8E9G - chains D and I of the 15 polymer chains in the assembly; structure by electron microscopy, 2.60 A resolution.

== Chain D ==
Protein: NADH-quinone oxidoreductase subunit D
From: Mycolicibacterium smegmatis MC2 155
Notes: EC 7.1.1.-
UniProtKB: A0QU33 (NUOD_MYCS2); residues 1-442 here = UniProt positions 1-442
Amino-acid sequence (442 residues; row label = number of the first residue in the row):
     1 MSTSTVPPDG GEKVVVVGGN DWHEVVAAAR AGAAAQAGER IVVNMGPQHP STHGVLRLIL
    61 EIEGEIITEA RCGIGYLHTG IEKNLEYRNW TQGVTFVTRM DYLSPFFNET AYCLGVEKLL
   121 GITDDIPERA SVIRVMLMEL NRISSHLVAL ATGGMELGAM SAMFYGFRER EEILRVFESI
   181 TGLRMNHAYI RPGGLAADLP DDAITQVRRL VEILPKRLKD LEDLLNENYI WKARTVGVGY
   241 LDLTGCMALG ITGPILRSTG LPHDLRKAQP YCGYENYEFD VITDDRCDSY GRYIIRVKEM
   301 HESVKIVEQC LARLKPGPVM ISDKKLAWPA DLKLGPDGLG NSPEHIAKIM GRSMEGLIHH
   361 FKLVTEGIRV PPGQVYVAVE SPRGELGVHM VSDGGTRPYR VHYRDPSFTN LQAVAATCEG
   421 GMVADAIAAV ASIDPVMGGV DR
Not modelled in the structure: 1-36
Residues lining bound ligands: menaquinone-9 (MQ9): Pro50, His53, Tyr102, Leu103, Val148, Thr152, Met155, Met160, Phe164
Reported in the primary citation:
  - binding site for menaquinone-9: His53, Tyr102

== Chain I ==
Protein: NADH-quinone oxidoreductase subunit I
From: Mycolicibacterium smegmatis MC2 155
Notes: EC 7.1.1.-
UniProtKB: A0QU28 (NUOI_MYCS2); residue numbers follow UniProt; this construct covers 1-180
Amino-acid sequence (180 residues; row label = number of the first residue in the row):
     1 MPKFLDALAG FAVTLGSMFK KPITEGYPEK PGPVAPRYHG RHQLNRYPDG LEKCIGCELC
    61 AWACPADAIY VEGADNTADE RYSPGERYGR VYQINYLRCI GCGLCIEACP TRALTMTTEY
   121 EMADDNRADL IWGKDKLLAP LQEGMQAPPH DMAPGKTDDD YYLGNVTPIT PVPSGTEDAR
Not modelled in the structure: 1-3, 169-180
Swiss-Prot annotation at these positions:
  - binding site ([4Fe-4S] cluster): Cys54, Cys57, Cys60, Cys64, Cys99, Cys102, Cys105, Cys109
Ion coordination: 4Fe-4S cluster Fe site 1: His42, Cys64, Cys99, Cys102, Cys105; 4Fe-4S cluster Fe site 2: Cys54, Cys57, Cys60, Cys109
Residues lining bound ligands:
  - 4Fe-4S cluster (SF4), molecule 1: His42, Cys64, Pro65, Ala66, Ala68, Ile69, Ile94, Cys99, Ile100, Gly101, Cys102, Gly103, Leu104, Cys105, Met116
  - 4Fe-4S cluster (SF4), molecule 2: Leu44, Cys54, Ile55, Gly56, Cys57, Glu58, Leu59, Cys60, Val71, Tyr92, Cys109, Pro110, Thr111, Ala113, Leu114
Reported in the primary citation:
  - 4Fe-4S cluster coordination: His42

== How chain D and chain I interact ==
Contacting residue pairs (81; chain D residue first):
  Arg88(D) - Cys64(I)
  Arg88(D) - Pro65(I)  hydrogen bond (side chain-backbone)
  Arg88(D) - Asp67(I)  salt bridge
  Thr91(D) - Leu104(I)
  Gln92(D) - Ala63(I)  hydrogen bond (side chain-backbone)
  Gln92(D) - Cys64(I)
  Gln92(D) - Pro65(I)
  Thr95(D) - Pro65(I)
  Thr95(D) - Ile100(I)
  Thr95(D) - Cys102(I)
  Phe96(D) - Pro65(I)  hydrophobic
  Arg99(D) - Ile100(I)  hydrogen bond (side chain-backbone)
  Tyr165(D) - Val13(I)  hydrophobic
  Tyr165(D) - Thr14(I)
  Tyr165(D) - Ser17(I)  hydrogen bond
  Arg168(D) - Ile23(I)
  Glu178(D) - Val34(I)
  Glu178(D) - Ala35(I)  hydrogen bond (side chain-backbone)
  Glu178(D) - Tyr38(I)
  Ser179(D) - Ala35(I)
  Ser179(D) - Arg37(I)
  Ile180(D) - Arg37(I)  hydrogen bond (backbone-side chain)
  Thr181(D) - His39(I)  hydrogen bond (backbone-side chain)
  Gly182(D) - Arg37(I)
  Gly182(D) - Tyr38(I)
  Gly182(D) - His39(I)  hydrogen bond (backbone-backbone)
  Leu183(D) - His39(I)
  Leu183(D) - Gly101(I)
  Arg191(D) - Leu104(I)
  Ala197(D) - Arg37(I)
  Asp198(D) - Arg37(I)  hydrogen bond (backbone-side chain)
  Pro200(D) - Arg37(I)
  Asp220(D) - Val13(I)
  Asp223(D) - Ala9(I)
  Asp223(D) - Gly10(I)  hydrogen bond (backbone-backbone)
  Asp223(D) - Val13(I)
  Leu224(D) - Gly10(I)
  Glu227(D) - Ala7(I)
  Asn228(D) - Ala7(I)
  Tyr229(D) - Ala7(I)  hydrophobic
  Trp328(D) - Glu107(I)
  Ala330(D) - Glu107(I)
  Leu332(D) - Ile106(I)  hydrophobic
  Lys333(D) - Arg112(I)  hydrogen bond (backbone-side chain)
  Leu334(D) - Pro36(I)
  Leu334(D) - Arg112(I)
  Gly335(D) - Arg112(I)
  Asp337(D) - Gln43(I)
  Asp337(D) - Asn45(I)
  Asp337(D) - Arg112(I)  salt bridge
  Asp337(D) - Thr115(I)  hydrogen bond (backbone-side chain)
  Gly338(D) - Arg112(I)  hydrogen bond (backbone-side chain)
  Gly338(D) - Met116(I)
  Leu339(D) - Arg37(I)
  Leu339(D) - His39(I)
  Leu339(D) - Ile106(I)
  Leu339(D) - Thr115(I)
  Leu339(D) - Met116(I)  hydrogen bond (backbone-backbone)
  Gly340(D) - Arg112(I)  hydrogen bond (backbone-side chain)
  Gly340(D) - Thr115(I)
  Asn341(D) - Ile106(I)  hydrogen bond (side chain-backbone)
  Asn341(D) - Glu107(I)  hydrogen bond (side chain-backbone)
  Asn341(D) - Cys109(I)  hydrogen bond (side chain-backbone)
  Asn341(D) - Arg112(I)  hydrogen bond (backbone-side chain)
  Pro343(D) - Arg112(I)
  Ile346(D) - Pro110(I)
  Ile346(D) - Thr111(I)
  Ile346(D) - Arg112(I)
  Ala347(D) - Tyr162(I)
  Ile349(D) - Pro110(I)  hydrophobic
  Met350(D) - Pro110(I)
  Met350(D) - Tyr162(I)  hydrophobic
  Arg352(D) - Leu163(I)
  His360(D) - Glu107(I)
  His360(D) - Ala108(I)  hydrogen bond (side chain-backbone)
  His360(D) - Cys109(I)
  Phe361(D) - Leu59(I)  hydrophobic
  Val364(D) - Ala63(I)
  Val364(D) - Ala108(I)  hydrophobic
  Thr365(D) - Leu59(I)
  Thr365(D) - Trp62(I)  hydrogen bond (backbone-side chain)
Interface residues without a listed pair, chain D (49 interface residues in all): Ser161, Leu199, Ser342, Glu366
Interface residues without a listed pair, chain I (41 interface residues in all): Asp6, Lys53, Ile55, Leu114, Thr117

== In short ==
Chain D and chain I form an interface of 49 and 41 residues respectively; the contacts include 21 hydrogen
bonds and 2 salt bridges. Polar contacts include Arg88(D)-Asp67(I), Asp337(D)-Arg112(I) and Arg88(D)-Pro65(I).
Bound to chain D: menaquinone-9. From the paper: a binding site for menaquinone-9 at His53(D) and Tyr102(D);
4Fe-4S cluster coordination by His42(I).
Here chain D is NADH-quinone oxidoreductase subunit D and chain I is NADH-quinone oxidoreductase subunit I,
both from Mycolicibacterium smegmatis MC2 155. Entry 8E9G (Mycobacterial respiratory complex I with both
quinone positions modelled) was determined by electron microscopy, deposited together with 8E9H and 8E9I.
